Entry 8GUJ (electron microscopy, 2.80 A resolution); this record covers chains F and J of the 12 polymer chains in the assembly.

[Chain F]
Molecule: Histone H4
Source organism: Homo sapiens
UniProtKB: P62805 (H4_HUMAN); residues 1-102 here correspond to UniProt positions 2-103 (UniProt number = residue number + 1)
Sequence (102 residues; row label = number of the first residue in the row):
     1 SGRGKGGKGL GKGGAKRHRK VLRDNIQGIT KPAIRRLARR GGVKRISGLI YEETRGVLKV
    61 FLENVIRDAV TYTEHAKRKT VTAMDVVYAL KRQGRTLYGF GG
Disordered / not traced: 1-21, 102
Curated features (UniProtKB/Swiss-Prot):
  - DNA-binding region: Lys-16 to Lys-20
  - modified residue: Ser-1 (N-acetylserine), Arg-3 (Asymmetric dimethylarginine), Lys-5 (N6-(2-hydroxyisobutyryl)lysine), Lys-8 (N6-(2-hydroxyisobutyryl)lysine), Lys-12 (N6-(2-hydroxyisobutyryl)lysine), Lys-16 (N6-(2-hydroxyisobutyryl)lysine), Lys-20 (N6,N6,N6-trimethyllysine), Lys-31 (N6-(2-hydroxyisobutyryl)lysine), Lys-44 (N6-(2-hydroxyisobutyryl)lysine), Ser-47 (Phosphoserine), Tyr-51 (Phosphotyrosine), Lys-59 (N6-(2-hydroxyisobutyryl)lysine), Lys-77 (N6-(2-hydroxyisobutyryl)lysine), Lys-79 (N6-(2-hydroxyisobutyryl)lysine), Thr-80 (Phosphothreonine), Tyr-88 (Phosphotyrosine), Lys-91 (N6-(2-hydroxyisobutyryl)lysine)
  - cross-link (Glycyl lysine isopeptide (Lys-Gly)): Lys-12 (interchain with G-Cter in SUMO2), Lys-20 (interchain with G-Cter in SUMO2), Lys-31 (interchain with G-Cter in SUMO2), Lys-59 (interchain with G-Cter in SUMO2), Lys-79 (interchain with G-Cter in SUMO2), Lys-91 (interchain with G-Cter in SUMO2)

[Chain J]
Molecule: 147-nt DNA strand
Sequence (147 nucleotides; row label = number of the first residue in the row):
     1 ACAGGATGTA TATATCTGAC ACGTGCCTGG AGACTAGGGA GTAATCCCCT TGGCGGTTAA
    61 AACGCGGGGG ACAGCGCGTA CGTGCGTTTA AGCGGTGCTA GAGCTGTCTA CGACCAATTG
   121 AGCGGCCTCG GCACCGGGAT TCTCCAG

[Chain F / chain J interface]
Pairs across the interface - 13 pairs, chain F then chain J:
  Arg-35(F) with DG82(J), salt bridge to the phosphate
  Arg-39(F) with DT83(J), salt bridge to the phosphate
  Arg-45(F) with DC81(J), hydrogen bond to the sugar; DG82(J), phosphate contact
  Ile-46(F) with DC81(J), sugar contact; DG82(J), hydrogen bond to the phosphate
  Ser-47(F) with DC81(J), hydrogen bond to the phosphate
  Gly-48(F) with DC81(J), hydrogen bond to the phosphate
  Arg-78(F) with DA102(J), phosphate contact
  Lys-79(F) with DG101(J), phosphate contact; DA102(J), hydrogen bond to the phosphate
  Thr-80(F) with DG101(J), phosphate contact; DA102(J), hydrogen bond to the phosphate
Other interface residues (no listed pair), chain F (13 interface residues in all): Lys-44, Leu-49, Tyr-51, Lys-77
Other interface residues (no listed pair), chain J (6 interface residues in all): DG103

[In short]
Chain F and chain J form an interface of 13 and 6 residues respectively, with 6 hydrogen bonds and 2 salt
bridges. Polar contacts include Arg-45(F)/DC81(J), Ile-46(F)/DG82(J) and Ser-47(F)/DC81(J). UniProt lists a
DNA-binding region on chain F.
Chain F is Histone H4 (Homo sapiens) and chain J is a 147-nt DNA strand; the structure, Bre1-nucleosome
complex (Model II), was determined by electron microscopy, deposited together with 8GUI and 8GUK.
